Entry 7V82 (electron microscopy, 2.80 A resolution); this record covers chains A and B of the 6 polymer chains in the assembly.

# Chain A (and B)
Molecule: Spike glycoprotein
From: Severe acute respiratory syndrome coronavirus 2
Notes: chain B of this document is another copy of the same molecule, construct and numbering; everything in this record applies to it too
UniProt: P0DTC2 (SPIKE_SARS2); residues 1-1208 here = UniProt positions 1-1208
Amino-acid sequence (1283 residues; each row starts with the number of its first residue):
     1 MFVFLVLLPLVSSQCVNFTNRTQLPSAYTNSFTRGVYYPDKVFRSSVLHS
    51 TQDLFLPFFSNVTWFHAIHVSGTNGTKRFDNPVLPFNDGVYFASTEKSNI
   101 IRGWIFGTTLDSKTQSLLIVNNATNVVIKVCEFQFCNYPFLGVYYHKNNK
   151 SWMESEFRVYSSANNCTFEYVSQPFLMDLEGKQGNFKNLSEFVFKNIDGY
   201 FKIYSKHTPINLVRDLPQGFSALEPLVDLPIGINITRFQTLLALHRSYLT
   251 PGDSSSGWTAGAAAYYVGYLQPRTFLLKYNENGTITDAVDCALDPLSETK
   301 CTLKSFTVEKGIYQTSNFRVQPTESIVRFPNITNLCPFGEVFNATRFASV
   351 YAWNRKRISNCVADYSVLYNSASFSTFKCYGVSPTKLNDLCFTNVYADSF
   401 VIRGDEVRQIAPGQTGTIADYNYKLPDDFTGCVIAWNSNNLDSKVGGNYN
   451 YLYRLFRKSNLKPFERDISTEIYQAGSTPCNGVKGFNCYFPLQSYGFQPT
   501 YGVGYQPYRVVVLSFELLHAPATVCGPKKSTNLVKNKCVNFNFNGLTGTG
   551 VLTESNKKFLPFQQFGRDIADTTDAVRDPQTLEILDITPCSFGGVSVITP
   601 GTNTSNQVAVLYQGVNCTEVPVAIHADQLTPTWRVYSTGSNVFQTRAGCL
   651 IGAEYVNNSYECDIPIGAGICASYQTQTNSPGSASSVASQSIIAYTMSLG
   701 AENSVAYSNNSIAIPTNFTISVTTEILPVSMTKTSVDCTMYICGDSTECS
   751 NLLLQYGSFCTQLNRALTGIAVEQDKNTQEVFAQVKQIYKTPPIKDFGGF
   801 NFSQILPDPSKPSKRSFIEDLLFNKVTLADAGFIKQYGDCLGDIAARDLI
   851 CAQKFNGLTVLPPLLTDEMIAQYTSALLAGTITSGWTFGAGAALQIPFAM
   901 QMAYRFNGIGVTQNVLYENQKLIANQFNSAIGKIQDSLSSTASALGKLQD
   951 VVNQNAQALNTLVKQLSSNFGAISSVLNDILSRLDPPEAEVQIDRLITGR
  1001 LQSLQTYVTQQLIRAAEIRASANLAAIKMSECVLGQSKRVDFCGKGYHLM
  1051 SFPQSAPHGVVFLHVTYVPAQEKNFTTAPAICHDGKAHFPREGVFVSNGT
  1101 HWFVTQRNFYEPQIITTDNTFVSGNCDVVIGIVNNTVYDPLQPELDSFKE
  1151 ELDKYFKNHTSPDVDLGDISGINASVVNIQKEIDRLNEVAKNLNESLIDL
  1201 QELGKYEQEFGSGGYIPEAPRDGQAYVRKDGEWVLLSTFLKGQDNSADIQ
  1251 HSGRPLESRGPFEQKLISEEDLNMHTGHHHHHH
Not modelled in the structure: 1-13, 67-80, 146-152, 177-186, 248-256, 622-634, 676-690, 828-854, 1147-1283
Construct notes: variant F18 (Leu in P0DTC2), N20 (Thr in P0DTC2), S26 (Pro in P0DTC2), Y138 (Asp in P0DTC2), S190 (Arg in P0DTC2), T417 (Lys in P0DTC2), K484 (Glu in P0DTC2), Y501 (Asn in P0DTC2), G614 (Asp in P0DTC2), Y655 (His in P0DTC2), I1027 (Thr in P0DTC2); engineered mutation G682 (Arg in P0DTC2), S683 (Arg in P0DTC2), S685 (Arg in P0DTC2), P986 (Lys in P0DTC2), P987 (Val in P0DTC2); expression tag (1209-1283)
Disulfides: C15-C136, C131-C166, C291-C301, C336-C361, C379-C432, C391-C525, C480-C488, C538-C590, C662-C671, C738-C760, C743-C749, C1032-C1043, C1082-C1126
Covalent attachments: N-acetylglucosamine (NAG) linked to N20, N61, N122, N165, N188, N234, N282, N331, N343, N603, N616, N657, N709, N717, N801, N1074, N1098, N1134
Swiss-Prot annotation at these positions:
  - region: N280 to C301 (Putative superantigen), R403 to D405 (Integrin-binding motif), N448 to F456 (Immunodominant HLA epitope recognized by the CD8+), P681, A684 (Putative superantigen), S816 to Y837 (Fusion peptide 1), K835 to F855 (Fusion peptide 2), D1163 to E1202 (Heptad repeat 2)
  - site: R815, S816 (Cleavage)
  - glycosylation: N17 (N-linked (GlcNAc...) (complex) asparagine), N61 (N-linked (GlcNAc...) (hybrid) asparagine), N74 (N-linked (GlcNAc...) (complex) asparagine), N122 (N-linked (GlcNAc...) (hybrid) asparagine), N149 (N-linked (GlcNAc...) (complex) asparagine), N165 (N-linked (GlcNAc...) (complex) asparagine), N234 (N-linked (GlcNAc...) (high mannose) asparagine), N282 (N-linked (GlcNAc...) (complex) asparagine), T323 (O-linked (GalNAc) threonine), S325 (O-linked (HexNAc...) serine), N331 (N-linked (GlcNAc...) (complex) asparagine), N343 (N-linked (GlcNAc...) (complex) asparagine), N603 (N-linked (GlcNAc...) (hybrid) asparagine), N616 (N-linked (GlcNAc...) (complex) asparagine), N657 (N-linked (GlcNAc...) (complex) asparagine), T676 (O-linked (GlcNAc...) threonine), T678 (O-linked (GlcNAc...) threonine), N709 (N-linked (GlcNAc...) (high mannose) asparagine), N717 (N-linked (GlcNAc...) (hybrid) asparagine), N801 (N-linked (GlcNAc...) (hybrid) asparagine) and 6 more in UniProt
  - natural variant: L5 (L5F: In strain: Iota/B.1.526), S13 (S13I: In strain: Epsilon/B.1.427/B.1.429), F18 (L18F: In strain: Beta/B.1.351, Gamma/P.1 and 1 more; this construct carries the variant), T19 (T19I: In strain: Omicron/BQ.1.1, Omicron/XBB.1.5 and 1 more; T19R: In strain: Delta/B.1.617.2, Omicron/BA.2 and 4 more), N20 (T20N: In strain: Gamma/P.1; this construct carries the variant), L24 to A27 (sequence variant, change not given here; In strain: Omicron/BA.2, Omicron/BA.2.12.1 and 6 more), S26 (P26S: In strain: Gamma/P.1; this construct carries the variant), Q52 (Q52H: In strain: Omicron/EG.5.1), A67 (A67V: In strain: Eta/B.1.525, Omicron/BA.1), H69 to V70 (deletion: In strain: Alpha/B.1.1.7, Eta/B.1.525 and 5 more), G75 (G75V: In strain: Lambda/C.37), T76 (T76I: In strain: Lambda/C.37), 82 further natural variant entries in UniProt
  - mutagenesis: H69 to V70 (Increased incorporation of cleaved spike into virions), N121 (N121Q: Partial loss of biliverdin affinity), N234 (N234Q: Increased resistance to neutralizing antibodies), N331 (N331Q: Reduced viral infectivity), N343 (N343Q: Reduced viral infectivity), L452 (L452R: Increased resistance to neutralizing antibodies. Decreases HLA binding to NF9 epitope. Increased binding affinity to human ACE2), Y453 (Y453F: Decreased HLA binding to NF9 epitope. Increased binding affinity to human ACE2), A475 (A475V: Increased resistance to neutralizing antibodies), V483 (V483A: Increased resistance to neutralizing antibodies), F490 (F490L: Increased resistance to neutralizing antibodies and human covalescent sera neutralization), Q493 (Q493N: Reduced host ACE2-binding affinity in vitro; Q493Y: Reduced host ACE2-binding affinity in vitro), H519 (H519P: Increased resistance to human covalescent sera neutralization), 8 further mutagenesis entries in UniProt

# How chain A and chain B interact
Contacting residue pairs (98; chain A residue first):
  N317(A) - D737(B)
  R319(A) - D745(B)  salt bridge
  N360(A) - F168(B)
  P521(A) - G199(B)
  P521(A) - Y200(B)
  P521(A) - P230(B)
  K558(A) - F43(B)
  F559(A) - F43(B)  hydrophobic
  L560(A) - N282(B)
  L560(A) - G283(B)
  F562(A) - Y38(B)  hydrophobic
  F562(A) - K41(B)
  F562(A) - P225(B)  hydrophobic
  Q563(A) - K41(B)
  Q563(A) - V42(B)
  Q563(A) - F43(B)
  Q564(A) - K41(B)  hydrogen bond (backbone-backbone)
  F565(A) - K41(B)
  F565(A) - V42(B)
  F565(A) - F43(B)  hydrogen bond (backbone-backbone)
  G566(A) - F43(B)
  R567(A) - V42(B)
  R567(A) - F43(B)  hydrogen bond (backbone-backbone)
  A570(A) - V963(B)  hydrophobic
  A570(A) - K964(B)
  F592(A) - M740(B)  hydrophobic
  F592(A) - G857(B)
  G667(A) - L864(B)
  A668(A) - P863(B)
  A668(A) - L864(B)
  A668(A) - T866(B)
  G669(A) - L864(B)  hydrogen bond (backbone-backbone)
  G669(A) - M869(B)
  L699(A) - M869(B)
  L699(A) - Q872(B)
  L699(A) - Y873(B)
  A701(A) - I788(B)  hydrogen bond (backbone-backbone)
  E702(A) - I788(B)
  E702(A) - K790(B)  salt bridge
  N703(A) - Q787(B)
  N703(A) - I788(B)  hydrogen bond (backbone-backbone)
  N703(A) - Y789(B)
  N703(A) - K790(B)
  V705(A) - T883(B)
  A706(A) - Q895(B)
  Y707(A) - P792(B)  hydrophobic
  Y707(A) - D796(B)
  Y707(A) - F797(B)
  Y707(A) - T883(B)
  Y707(A) - I896(B)
  Y707(A) - P897(B)
  Y707(A) - F898(B)
  N709(A) - P897(B)
  S711(A) - Q895(B)
  S711(A) - I896(B)
  S711(A) - P897(B)
  I712(A) - Q895(B)
  I712(A) - I896(B)  hydrophobic
  I712(A) - P897(B)
  A713(A) - L894(B)
  A713(A) - Q895(B)  hydrogen bond (backbone-backbone)
  P715(A) - L894(B)  hydrophobic
  T961(A) - S758(B)
  Q965(A) - Y756(B)
  Q965(A) - G757(B)
  Q965(A) - S758(B)
  Q965(A) - F759(B)
  S968(A) - Q755(B)
  S968(A) - G757(B)
  N969(A) - Q755(B)
  F970(A) - Q755(B)  hydrogen bond (backbone-backbone)
  G971(A) - Q755(B)
  Q1002(A) - Q1005(B)
  T1006(A) - Q1005(B)
  I1013(A) - I1013(B)  hydrophobic
  E1017(A) - R1019(B)
  R1039(A) - E1031(B)  salt bridge
  R1039(A) - R1039(B)
  V1040(A) - S1030(B)  hydrogen bond (backbone-side chain)
  D1041(A) - S1030(B)
  E1072(A) - A892(B)
  E1072(A) - L894(B)
  N1074(A) - Q895(B)  hydrogen bond
  T1077(A) - M900(B)
  P1079(A) - Y917(B)
  F1089(A) - Q913(B)
  F1089(A) - Y917(B)  hydrophobic
  P1090(A) - Q913(B)  hydrogen bond (backbone-side chain)
  V1094(A) - M900(B)  hydrophobic
  V1094(A) - Y904(B)
  R1107(A) - Y904(B)  hydrogen bond
  R1107(A) - N907(B)
  S1123(A) - N914(B)  hydrogen bond
  S1123(A) - E918(B)  hydrogen bond
  V1128(A) - Y917(B)
  I1130(A) - Q920(B)
  I1130(A) - K921(B)
  L1141(A) - E1144(B)
Also at the interface, not in a pair above, chain A (76 interface residues in all): R357, K557, D568, I569, D571, P589, P665, T696, M697, G700, S704, S708, R995, T1009, Q1010, G1046, Y1047, A1078, G1093, F1121, V1129
Also at the interface, not in a pair above, chain B (81 interface residues in all): D40, R44, V47, T167, E224, T284, Q762, K786, F855, L858, T859, P862, L865, W886, G889, A890, N960, D994, Q1002, T1009, L1012, L1034, G1035

# In short
76 residues of chain A face 81 of chain B across their interface; the contacts include 14 hydrogen bonds and 3
salt bridges. Among the polar pairs are R319(A)-D745(B), E702(A)-K790(B) and R1039(A)-E1031(B). UniProt lists
20 mutagenesis sites on chain A.
Chain A and chain B are both Spike glycoprotein (Severe acute respiratory syndrome coronavirus 2); the
structure, Cryo-EM structure of SARS-CoV-2 S-Gamma variant (P.1) in complex with Angiotensin-converting enzyme
2 (ACE2) ectodomain, three ..., was determined by electron microscopy.
